Entry 7XP1 (X-ray diffraction, 2.50 A resolution); this record covers chain A.

[Chain A]
Protein: Probable transcriptional regulator
Organism: Pseudomonas aeruginosa PAO1
Reference sequence: Q9I5E1 (Q9I5E1_PSEAE); residues 15-232 here = UniProt positions 15-232
Sequence (218 residues; row label = number of the first residue in the row):
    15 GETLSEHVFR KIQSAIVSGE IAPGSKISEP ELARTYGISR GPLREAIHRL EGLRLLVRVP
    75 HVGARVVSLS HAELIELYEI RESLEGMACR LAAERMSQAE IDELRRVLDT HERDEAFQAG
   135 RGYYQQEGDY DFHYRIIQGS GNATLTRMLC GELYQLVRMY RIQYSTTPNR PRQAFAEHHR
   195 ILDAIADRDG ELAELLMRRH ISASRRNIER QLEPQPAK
Unresolved in the structure: 15, 126-138, 227-232
Ion coordination: Zn2+: His-147, His-192, His-214 (together with alpha-methylisocitric acid)
Small-molecule neighbours: alpha-methylisocitric acid (MIC): Tyr-92, Arg-95, Gln-140, Gly-142, Asp-143, Tyr-144, His-147, Arg-175, Thr-180, Arg-184, Ala-188, His-192, His-214, Ser-218, Asn-221
What the authors report for this chain:
  - Zn2+ coordination: His-147, His-192, His-214
  - binding site for alpha-methylisocitric acid: Arg-95, Arg-184, Ser-218
  - contacts within the chain: Arg-95/Glu-99 (hydrogen bond), Arg-184/Glu-191 (hydrogen bond)
  - mutagenesis - D143A (Kd = 2.1 uM): increased binding to alpha-methylisocitric acid
  - conformationally variable residues (side-chain flip): Gln-139 to Asp-143
  - mutagenesis - I94E/L98E, L159E/M162E: decreased stability
  - mutagenesis - R24A, R48A, R54A, R58A, H62A, R72A, R172A: decreased binding to DNA

[Summary]
Bound to chain A: alpha-methylisocitric acid. His-147, His-192 and His-214 form the Zn2+ site. The paper
reports a binding site for alpha-methylisocitric acid at Arg-95, Arg-184 and Ser-218; R24A, R48A and R54A,
among others, reduce binding to DNA; 10 substitutions were tested in all.
Chain A is Probable transcriptional regulator (Pseudomonas aeruginosa PAO1); the structure, Crystal structure
of PmiR from Pseudomonas aeruginosa, was determined by X-ray diffraction.
